9AYS - chains H and A of the 12 polymer chains in the assembly; structure by electron microscopy, 4.60 A resolution (low resolution: residue-level contacts below are approximate; hydrogen-bond / salt-bridge calls are withheld).

[Chain H]
Name: NHP gp120-Interface Epitope pAb - Predicted Heavy Chain
Organism: Macaca mulatta
Chain sequence (121 residues; each row starts with the number of its first residue; X marks 121 residues of unknown identity (built as UNK)):
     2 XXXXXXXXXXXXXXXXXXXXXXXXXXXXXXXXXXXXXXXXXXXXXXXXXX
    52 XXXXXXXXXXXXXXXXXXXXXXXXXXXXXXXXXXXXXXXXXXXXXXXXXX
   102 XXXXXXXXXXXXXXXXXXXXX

[Chain A]
Name: Surface protein gp120
Organism: Human immunodeficiency virus 1
Reference sequence: Q2N0S6 (Q2N0S6_9HIV1); the author numbering skips numbers that UniProt does not, so the offset changes along the chain: 31-399 = UniProt 30-398; 401-510 = UniProt 399-508
Chain sequence (514 residues; numbered -4 to 510; 1 number in that range is skipped by the numbering (no residue carries it; nothing is unmodelled there); the number before each row is that of its first residue; numbers below 1 keep their minus sign (Met-4 is residue -4)):
    -4 MDAMKRGLCCVLLLCGAVFVSPSQEIHARFRRGARAENLWVTVYYGVPVW
    46 KDAETTLFCASDAKAYETKKHNVWATHCCVPTDPNPQEIHLENVTEEFNM
    96 WKNNMVEQMHTDIISLWDQSLKPCVKLTPLCVTLQCTNVTNNITDDMRGE
   146 LKNCSFNMTTELRDKKQKVYSLFYRLDVVQINENQGNRSNNSNKEYRLIN
   196 CNTSAITQACPKVSFEPIPIHYCAPAGFAILKCKDKKFNGTGPCTNVSTV
   246 QCTHGIKPVVSTQLLLNGSLAEEEVIIRSENITNNAKNILVQLNESVQIN
   296 CTRPNNNTRKSIRIGPGQWFYATGDIIGDIRQAHCNVSKATWNETLGKVV
   346 KQLRKHFGNNTIIRFANSSGGDLEVTTHSFNCGGEFFYCNTSGLFNSTWI
   396 SNTS
   401 VQGSNSTGSNDSITLPCRIKQIINMWQRIGQAMYAPPIQGVIRCVSNITG
   451 LILTRDGGSTNSTTETFRPGGGDMRDNWRSELYKYKVVKIEPLGVAPTRC
   501 KRRVVGRRRR
Unresolved in the structure: -4 to 31, 179-186, 401-408, 504-510
Sequence notes: initiating methionine (-4); expression tag (-3 to 30); conflict Lys64 (Glu63 in Q2N0S6), Cys73 (Ala72 in Q2N0S6), Thr240 (Pro239 in Q2N0S6), Asn241 (Ser240 in Q2N0S6), Ile271 (Met270 in Q2N0S6), Leu288 (Phe287 in Q2N0S6), Glu290 (Thr289 in Q2N0S6), Ser291 (Pro290 in Q2N0S6), Trp314 (Ala313 in Q2N0S6), Asn331 (Thr330 in Q2N0S6), Cys500 (Ala498 in Q2N0S6), Arg508 (Glu506 in Q2N0S6), Arg509 (Lys507 in Q2N0S6)
Disulfide bonds: Cys54-Cys73, Cys119-Cys205, Cys126-Cys196, Cys131-Cys149, Cys218-Cys247, Cys228-Cys239, Cys296-Cys330, Cys377-Cys444, Cys384-Cys417
Glycans and other covalent adducts: N-acetylglucosamine (NAG) linked to Asn88, Asn133, Asn148, Asn152, Asn197, Asn234, Asn241, Asn262, Asn276, Asn289, Asn295, Asn301, Asn331, Asn338, Asn354, Asn362, Asn385, Asn391, Asn447

[How chain H and chain A interact]
Interface residues of chain A (facing chain H), 7 residues: Pro206, Lys207, Ser306, Arg308, Gly312, Trp314, Tyr316

[In short]
Chain H and chain A make no direct contact in this assembly. N-acetylglucosamine is covalently linked to
Asn88(A), Asn133(A), Asn148(A), Asn152(A), Asn197(A) and Asn234(A) and 13 more.
Chain H is NHP gp120-Interface Epitope pAb - Predicted Heavy Chain (Macaca mulatta) and chain A is Surface
protein gp120 (Human immunodeficiency virus 1); the structure, HIV BG505.v5.2 (N289/N241) SOSIP Env in Complex
with V5, gp120-Interface, and Anti-Immune Complex pAbs from Rh.33203, was determined by electron microscopy,
deposited together with 9ATZ, 9AXD, 9AXI, 9AXK, 9AY6 and 9AYV.
